5TQ6 - chain A; structure by X-ray diffraction, 2.06 A resolution.

Chain A:
Protein: Tyrosine-protein kinase JAK2
Source organism: Homo sapiens
Notes: EC 2.7.10.2
Reference sequence: O60674 (JAK2_HUMAN); residues 837-1132 here = UniProt positions 837-1132
Sequence (304 residues; row label = number of the first residue in the row):
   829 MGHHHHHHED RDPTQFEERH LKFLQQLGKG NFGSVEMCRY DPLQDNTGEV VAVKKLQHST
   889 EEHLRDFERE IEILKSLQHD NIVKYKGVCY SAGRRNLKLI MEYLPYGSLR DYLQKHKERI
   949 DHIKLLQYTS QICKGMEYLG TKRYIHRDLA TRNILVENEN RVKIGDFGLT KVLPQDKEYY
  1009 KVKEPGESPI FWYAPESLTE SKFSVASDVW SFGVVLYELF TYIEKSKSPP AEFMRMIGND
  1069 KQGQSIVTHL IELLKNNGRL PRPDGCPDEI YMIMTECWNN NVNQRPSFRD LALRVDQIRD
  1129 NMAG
Not modelled in the structure: 829-842, 920-923, 1012-1014, 1066-1072
Sequence notes: initiating methionine (829); expression tag (830-836); engineered mutation Ser1073 (Met in O60674), Thr1076 (Phe in O60674)
Modified residues: Tyr1007 (O-phosphotyrosine; PTR); Tyr1008 (O-phosphotyrosine; PTR)
Small-molecule neighbours: 7GV ({(3R,4R)-4-methyl-3-[methyl(7H-pyrrolo[2,3-d]pyrimidin-4-yl)amino]piperidin-1-yl}(pyrrolidin-1-yl)methanone): Leu855, Gly856, Lys857, Gly858, Gly861, Val863, Ala880, Lys882, Val911, Met929, Glu930, Tyr931, Leu932, Gly935, Ser936, Arg980, Asn981, Ile982, Leu983, Gly993, Asp994
Curated features (UniProtKB/Swiss-Prot):
  - active site: Asp976 (Proton acceptor)
  - binding site (ATP): Leu855 to Val863, Lys882
  - modified residue (Phosphotyrosine): Tyr868, Tyr966, Tyr972, Tyr1007, Tyr1008

In short:
Ligands of chain A: compound 7GV. From UniProt: active-site residue Asp976 and 10 ATP-binding residues.
Chain A is Tyrosine-protein kinase JAK2 (Homo sapiens); the structure, Design and Synthesis of a pan-JAK
Kinase Inhibitor Clinical Candidate (PF-06263276) Suitable for Inhaled and Topical ..., was determined by
X-ray diffraction together with 5TQ3, 5TQ4, 5TQ5, 5TQ7 and 5TQ8 from the same study.
